Entry 7CUE (X-ray diffraction, 2.75 A resolution); this record covers chains A and C of the 7 polymer chains in the assembly.

Chain A (and C):
Molecule: Hemoglobin subunit alpha
Source organism: Homo sapiens
Notes: chain C of this document is another copy of the same molecule, construct and numbering; everything in this record applies to it too
Reference sequence: P69905 (HBA_HUMAN); residues 0-141 here correspond to UniProt positions 1-142 (UniProt number = residue number + 1)
Sequence (142 residues; numbered 0 to 141; the number before each row is that of its first residue; numbering starts at 0):
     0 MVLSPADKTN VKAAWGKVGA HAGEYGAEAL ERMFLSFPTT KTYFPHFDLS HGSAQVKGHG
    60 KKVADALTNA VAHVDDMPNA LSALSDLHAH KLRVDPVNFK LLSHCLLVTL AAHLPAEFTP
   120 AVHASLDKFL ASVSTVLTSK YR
Disordered / not traced: 0
Metal / ion sites: heme Fe near His87 (its only coordinating residue here)
Ligand contacts: heme (HEM): Met32, Thr39, Tyr42, Phe43, His45, Phe46, His58, Lys61, Val62, Ala65, Leu66, Leu83, Leu86, His87, Leu91, Val93, Asn97, Phe98, Leu101, Val132, Leu136
UniProt features mapped onto this chain:
  - binding site (O2): His58
  - binding site (heme b): His87
  - site: Thr8, Asn9 (Microbial infection: Cleavage), Lys11 (Not glycated), Ala13, Trp14 (Microbial infection: Cleavage), Tyr24, Gly25 (Microbial infection: Cleavage), Leu29, Glu30 (Microbial infection: Cleavage), His45, Phe46 (Microbial infection: Cleavage), Asp47, Leu48 (Microbial infection: Cleavage), Ser52, Ala53 (Microbial infection: Cleavage), Val55, Lys56 (Microbial infection: Cleavage), Lys56 (Not glycated), Gly59, Lys60 (Microbial infection: Cleavage), Lys60 (Not glycated), Lys90 (Not glycated), Leu91, Arg92 (Microbial infection: Cleavage), Lys99 (Not glycated), Leu106, Val107 (Microbial infection: Cleavage), Thr108, Leu109 (Microbial infection: Cleavage), Val121, His122 (Microbial infection: Cleavage), Ser133, Thr134 (Microbial infection: Cleavage)
  - modified residue: Ser3 (Phosphoserine), Lys7 (N6-succinyllysine), Thr8 (Phosphothreonine), Lys11 (N6-succinyllysine), Lys16 (N6-acetyllysine), Tyr24 (Phosphotyrosine), Ser35 (Phosphoserine), Lys40 (N6-succinyllysine), Ser49 (Phosphoserine), Ser102 (Phosphoserine), Thr108 (Phosphothreonine), Ser124 (Phosphoserine), Ser131 (Phosphoserine), Thr134 (Phosphothreonine), Thr137 (Phosphothreonine), Ser138 (Phosphoserine)
  - glycosylation (N-linked (Glc) (glycation) lysine): Lys7, Lys16, Lys40, Lys61

Interface between chain A and chain C:
Contacting residue pairs - 6 pairs, chain A then chain C:
  Val1(A) with Arg141(C), hydrogen bond (backbone-backbone)
  Lys127(A) with Tyr140(C); Arg141(C)
  Tyr140(A) with Lys127(C)
  Arg141(A) with Val1(C), hydrogen bond (backbone-backbone); Leu2(C)
Also at the interface, not in a pair above, chain A (5 interface residues in all): Leu2

Overview:
The chain A/chain C interface involves 5 residues from each chain; the contacts include 2 hydrogen bonds. Its
one hydrogen bond, Val1(A)-Arg141(C), is backbone to backbone. Bound to chain A: heme. UniProt lists
O2-binding residue His58(A) and heme b-binding residue His87(A) on chain A.
Chain A and chain C are both Hemoglobin subunit alpha (Homo sapiens); the structure, Crystal structure of HID2
bound to human Hemoglobin, was determined by X-ray diffraction.
